Entry 5NAQ (X-ray diffraction, 2.48 A resolution); this record covers chains B and C of the 6 polymer chains in the assembly.

[Chain B (and C)]
Protein: Beta-galactosidase
Organism: Lactobacillus plantarum
Notes: EC 3.2.1.21; chain C of this document is another copy of the same molecule, construct and numbering; everything in this record applies to it too
Reference sequence: F9ULH8 (F9ULH8_LACPL); residues 1-461 here = UniProt positions 1-461
Amino-acid sequence (477 residues; each row starts with the number of its first residue; numbers below 1 keep their minus sign (Met-15 is residue -15)):
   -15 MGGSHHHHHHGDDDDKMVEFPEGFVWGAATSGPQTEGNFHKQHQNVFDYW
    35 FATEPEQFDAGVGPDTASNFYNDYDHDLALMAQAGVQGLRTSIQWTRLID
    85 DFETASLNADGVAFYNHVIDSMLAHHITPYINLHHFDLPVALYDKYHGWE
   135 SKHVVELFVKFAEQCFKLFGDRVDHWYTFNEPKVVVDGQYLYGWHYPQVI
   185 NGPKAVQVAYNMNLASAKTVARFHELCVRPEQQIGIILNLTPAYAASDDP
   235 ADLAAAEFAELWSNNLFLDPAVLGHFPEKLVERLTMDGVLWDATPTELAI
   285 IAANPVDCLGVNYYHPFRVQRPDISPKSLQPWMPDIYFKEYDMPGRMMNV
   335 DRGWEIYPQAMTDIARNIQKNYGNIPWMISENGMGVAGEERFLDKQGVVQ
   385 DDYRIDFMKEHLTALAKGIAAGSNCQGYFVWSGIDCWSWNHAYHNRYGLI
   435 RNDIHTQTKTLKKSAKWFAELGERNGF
Disordered / not traced: -15 to 0
Sequence notes: initiating methionine (-15); expression tag (-14 to 0)
Modified / non-standard residues: Cys292 (S-(dimethylarsenic)cysteine; CAS)

[Chain B / chain C interface]
Contacting residue pairs (24; chain B residue first):
  Asn22(B) with His439(C); Thr440(C)
  Phe23(B) with Asn53(C); Thr440(C)
  His24(B) with Asp57(C), salt bridge; Thr440(C), hydrogen bond (backbone-backbone); Gln441(C)
  Lys25(B) with Thr440(C)
  Ala36(B) with His439(C)
  Asp49(B) with His439(C), salt bridge
  Thr50(B) with Thr50(C), hydrogen bond
  Asn53(B) with Phe23(C)
  Asn56(B) with Asn56(C), hydrogen bond
  Asp57(B) with His24(C), salt bridge
  His439(B) with Asn22(C); Ala36(C); Asp49(C), salt bridge
  Thr440(B) with Asn22(C); Phe23(C); His24(C), hydrogen bond (backbone-backbone); Lys25(C)
  Gln441(B) with Phe23(C); His24(C)
  Thr442(B) with His24(C)
Also at the interface, not in a pair above, chain B (16 interface residues in all): Phe35, Gly45
Also at the interface, not in a pair above, chain C (16 interface residues in all): Phe35, Gly45, Thr442

[Summary]
The chain B/chain C interface involves 16 residues from each chain, with 4 hydrogen bonds and 4 salt bridges.
Polar pairs include His24(B)-Asp57(C), Asp49(B)-His439(C) and Thr50(B)-Thr50(C).
Chain B and chain C are both Beta-galactosidase (Lactobacillus plantarum); the structure, Crystal structure of
native 6-phospho-glucosidase LpBgl from Lactobacillus plantarum, was determined by X-ray diffraction,
deposited together with 5NAV.
